Entry 3PRC (X-ray diffraction, 2.40 A resolution); this record covers chains C and L of the 4 polymer chains in the assembly.

[Chain C]
Protein: Photosynthetic reaction center
Source organism: Blastochloris viridis
Reference sequence: P07173 (CYCR_RHOVI); residues 1-336 here correspond to UniProt positions 21-356 (UniProt number = residue number + 20)
Sequence (336 residues; each row starts with the number of its first residue):
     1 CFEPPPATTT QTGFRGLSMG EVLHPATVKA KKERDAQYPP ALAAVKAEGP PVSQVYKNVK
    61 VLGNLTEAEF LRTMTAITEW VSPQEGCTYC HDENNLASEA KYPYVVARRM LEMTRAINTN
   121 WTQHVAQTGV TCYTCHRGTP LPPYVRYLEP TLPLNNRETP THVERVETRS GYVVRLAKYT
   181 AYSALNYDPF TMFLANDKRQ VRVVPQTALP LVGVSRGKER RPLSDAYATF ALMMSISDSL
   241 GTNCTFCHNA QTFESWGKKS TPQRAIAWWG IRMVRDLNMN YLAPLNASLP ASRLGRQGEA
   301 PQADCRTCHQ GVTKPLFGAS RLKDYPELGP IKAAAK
Disordered / not traced: 333-336
Glycans and other covalent adducts: heme (HEM) linked to Cys-87, Cys-90, Cys-132, Cys-135, Cys-244, Cys-247, Cys-305, Cys-308
Ion coordination: heme Fe (4 sites), coordinated by Met-74, His-91, Met-110, His-124, His-136, Met-233, His-248, His-309
Ligand contacts:
  - heme (HEM), molecule 1: Tyr-56, Lys-57, Asn-58, Val-59, Lys-60, Val-61, Leu-62, Phe-70, Leu-71, Met-74, Thr-75, Ile-77, Thr-78, Ser-82, Gly-86, His-91, Leu-96, Ala-97, Pro-103, Tyr-104, Ala-107, Arg-108, Leu-111
  - heme (HEM), molecule 2: Ile-77, Val-81, Tyr-89, Tyr-102, Pro-103, Val-106, Ala-107, Met-110, Leu-111, Met-113, Thr-114, Ile-117, Val-130, Thr-131, His-136, Pro-140, Leu-141, Pro-142, Val-145, Leu-277, Leu-282, Leu-289, Arg-293, Pro-301, Gln-302, Thr-307, Leu-328
  - heme (HEM), molecule 3: Ile-117, His-124, Val-125, Ala-126, Thr-128, Gly-129, Val-130, Thr-134, Leu-194, Ile-236, Leu-240, Phe-246, Gln-263, Ile-266, Ala-267, Gly-270, Ile-271, Met-273, Val-274, Leu-277, Asp-304, His-309, Thr-313, Lys-314, Pro-315, Gly-318
  - heme (HEM), molecule 4: Val-201, Arg-202, Val-203, Val-204, Gln-206, Thr-229, Phe-230, Met-233, Met-234, Ile-236, Ser-237, Leu-240, Thr-242, Asn-243, Phe-246, His-248, Phe-253, Glu-254, Trp-256, Gln-263, Arg-264, Ala-267, Trp-268, Ile-271, Arg-272
Curated features (UniProtKB/Swiss-Prot):
  - binding site (heme): Met-74, Cys-87, Cys-90, His-91, Met-110, His-124, Cys-132, Cys-135, His-136, Met-233, Cys-244, Cys-247, His-248, Cys-305, Cys-308, His-309
  - site: Cys-1 (Not N-palmitoylated)
  - lipidation: Cys-1 (S-diacylglycerol cysteine)

[Chain L]
Protein: Photosynthetic reaction center
Source organism: Blastochloris viridis
Reference sequence: P06009 (RCEL_RHOVI); residues 1-273 here = UniProt positions 1-273
Sequence (273 residues; numbered 1 to 273; the number before each row is that of its first residue):
     1 ALLSFERKYR VRGGTLIGGD LFDFWVGPYF VGFFGVSAIF FIFLGVSLIG YAASQGPTWD
    61 PFAISINPPD LKYGLGAAPL LEGGFWQAIT VCALGAFISW MLREVEISRK LGIGWHVPLA
   121 FCVPIFMFCV LQVFRPLLLG SWGHAFPYGI LSHLDWVNNF GYQYLNWHYN PGHMSSVSFL
   181 FVNAMALGLH GGLILSVANP GDGDKVKTAE HENQYFRDVV GYSIGALSIH RLGLFLASNI
   241 FLTGAFGTIA SGPFWTRGWP EWWGWWLDIP FWS
Ion coordination: bacteriochlorophyll b Mg site 1 near His-153 (its only coordinating residue here); bacteriochlorophyll b Mg site 2 near His-173 (its only coordinating residue here); Fe2+: His-190, His-230 (shared with 3 residues of chain M)
Ligand contacts:
  - bacteriochlorophyll b (BCB), molecule 1: Val-46, Ile-49, Phe-97, Phe-128, Leu-131, Phe-146, Ile-150, Leu-151, His-153, Leu-154, Trp-156, Val-157
  - bacteriochlorophyll b (BCB), molecule 2: Phe-97, Phe-121, Pro-124, Ile-125, Met-127, Phe-128, Leu-131, Val-157, Asn-158, Phe-160, Gly-161, Tyr-162, Trp-167, His-168, Asn-170, Gly-172, His-173, Ser-176, Val-177, Leu-180, Phe-181, Ile-240, Phe-241, Gly-244, Ala-245, Gly-247, Thr-248
  - bacteriochlorophyll b (BCB), molecule 3: Val-157, Tyr-162, His-168, Leu-180, Phe-181
  - bacteriochlorophyll b (BCB), molecule 4: His-168, His-173, Met-174, Val-177, Ser-178, Phe-181, Val-182, Met-185, Val-220, Gly-221, Tyr-222
  - bacteriopheophytin b (BPB), molecule 1: Phe-41, Ile-42, Gly-45, Val-46, Ile-49, Ile-89, Cys-92, Ala-93, Ala-96, Phe-97, Trp-100, Glu-104, Val-117, Ala-120, Phe-121, Val-123, Pro-124, Phe-128, Phe-146, Tyr-148, Gly-149, Ile-150, His-153, Ala-237, Ser-238, Phe-241
  - bacteriopheophytin b (BPB), molecule 2: Phe-181, Ala-184, Met-185, Leu-189, Phe-216, Val-219, Val-220
  - menaquinone-7 (MQ7): Val-26, Tyr-29, Phe-30, Val-31, Gly-35, Ile-39, Ile-42, Trp-100, Arg-103

[How chain C and chain L interact]
Pairs across the interface (77; chain C residue first):
  Cys-1(C) / Trp-255(L)
  Cys-1(C) / Trp-262(L)  hydrogen bond (backbone-side chain)
  Cys-1(C) / Trp-265(L)  hydrophobic
  Phe-2(C) / Phe-254(L)
  Phe-2(C) / Trp-255(L)  hydrophobic
  Phe-2(C) / Trp-259(L)  hydrophobic
  Phe-2(C) / Trp-262(L)
  Glu-3(C) / Pro-253(L)
  Glu-3(C) / Phe-254(L)  hydrogen bond (backbone-backbone)
  Glu-3(C) / Trp-255(L)
  Glu-3(C) / Thr-256(L)  hydrogen bond
  Glu-3(C) / Arg-257(L)  salt bridge
  Pro-4(C) / Pro-253(L)
  Pro-5(C) / Pro-253(L)
  Pro-5(C) / Phe-254(L)
  Ala-7(C) / Gly-252(L)
  Ala-7(C) / Thr-256(L)
  Thr-9(C) / Leu-71(L)
  Thr-9(C) / His-144(L)  hydrogen bond
  Thr-10(C) / Leu-71(L)
  Gln-11(C) / Asp-70(L)  hydrogen bond
  Gln-11(C) / Leu-71(L)  hydrogen bond (side chain-backbone)
  Phe-14(C) / Asn-67(L)
  Arg-15(C) / Asn-67(L)  hydrogen bond (backbone-side chain)
  Arg-15(C) / Pro-68(L)  hydrogen bond (side chain-backbone)
  Arg-15(C) / Pro-69(L)
  Arg-15(C) / Asp-70(L)
  Arg-15(C) / Leu-81(L)  hydrogen bond (side chain-backbone)
  Arg-15(C) / Glu-82(L)
  Arg-15(C) / Gly-83(L)
  Gly-16(C) / Asn-67(L)
  Gly-16(C) / Pro-68(L)
  Gly-16(C) / Pro-147(L)
  Gly-16(C) / Trp-156(L)
  Leu-17(C) / Asp-155(L)
  Leu-17(C) / Trp-156(L)
  Leu-17(C) / Asn-159(L)  hydrogen bond (backbone-side chain)
  Ser-18(C) / Trp-156(L)
  Ser-18(C) / Asn-159(L)
  Ser-18(C) / Phe-160(L)
  Ser-18(C) / Gln-163(L)  hydrogen bond
  Met-19(C) / Asn-159(L)
  Gly-20(C) / Gln-163(L)  hydrogen bond (backbone-side chain)
  Val-22(C) / Gln-163(L)
  Val-22(C) / Tyr-164(L)
  Val-22(C) / Thr-256(L)
  His-24(C) / Thr-256(L)
  Thr-161(C) / Ser-273(L)  hydrogen bond (side chain-backbone)
  Val-163(C) / Ser-273(L)
  Lys-178(C) / Asp-268(L)  salt bridge
  Ala-181(C) / Leu-165(L)  hydrophobic
  Ala-181(C) / Pro-260(L)
  Ala-181(C) / Glu-261(L)
  Tyr-182(C) / Pro-260(L)
  Tyr-182(C) / Glu-261(L)
  Tyr-182(C) / Gly-264(L)
  Tyr-182(C) / Leu-267(L)  hydrophobic
  Tyr-182(C) / Asp-268(L)  hydrogen bond
  Ser-183(C) / Tyr-169(L)
  Ala-184(C) / Tyr-169(L)  hydrogen bond (backbone-side chain)
  Phe-230(C) / Asn-166(L)
  Met-234(C) / Leu-165(L)  hydrophobic
  Met-234(C) / Pro-260(L)  hydrophobic
  Ser-237(C) / Leu-165(L)
  Asn-243(C) / Tyr-162(L)
  Asn-243(C) / Gln-163(L)
  Asn-243(C) / Leu-165(L)
  Cys-244(C) / Tyr-162(L)  hydrogen bond (side chain-backbone)
  Thr-245(C) / Asn-159(L)
  Thr-245(C) / Gln-163(L)
  Asn-249(C) / Asn-159(L)  hydrogen bond
  Ala-250(C) / Asn-158(L)  hydrogen bond (backbone-side chain)
  Ala-250(C) / Asn-159(L)  hydrogen bond (backbone-side chain)
  Ala-250(C) / Tyr-162(L)  hydrophobic
  Gln-251(C) / Asp-155(L)  hydrogen bond
  Gln-251(C) / Asn-158(L)
  Phe-253(C) / Tyr-162(L)  hydrophobic
Other interface residues (no listed pair), chain C (42 interface residues in all): Leu-23, Thr-27, Glu-164, Val-174, Asp-238, Thr-242, His-248
Other interface residues (no listed pair), chain L (41 interface residues in all): Leu-139, Gly-143, Ala-145, Ala-250, Trp-272

[In short]
42 residues of chain C and 41 residues of chain L are in contact; the contacts include 20 hydrogen bonds and 2
salt bridges. Polar pairs include Glu-3(C)/Arg-257(L), Lys-178(C)/Asp-268(L) and Cys-1(C)/Trp-262(L). Ligands
of chain L: heme, 4 copies of bacteriochlorophyll b, bacteriopheophytin b and menaquinone-7.
Here chain C is Photosynthetic reaction center and chain L is Photosynthetic reaction center, both from
Blastochloris viridis. Entry 3PRC (Photosynthetic reaction center from rhodopseudomonas viridis (qb-DEPLETED))
was determined by X-ray diffraction (same publication as 2PRC).
